8J4Y - chains C and G of the 3 polymer chains in the assembly; structure by X-ray diffraction, 3.02 A resolution.

Chain C:
Molecule: Ribonucleoside-diphosphate reductase subunit beta nrdF2
From: Mycobacterium tuberculosis H37Rv
Notes: EC 1.17.4.1
UniProt: P9WH71 (RIR2B_MYCTU); residues 2-324 here = UniProt positions 2-324
Chain sequence (324 residues; numbered 1 to 324; the number before each row is that of its first residue):
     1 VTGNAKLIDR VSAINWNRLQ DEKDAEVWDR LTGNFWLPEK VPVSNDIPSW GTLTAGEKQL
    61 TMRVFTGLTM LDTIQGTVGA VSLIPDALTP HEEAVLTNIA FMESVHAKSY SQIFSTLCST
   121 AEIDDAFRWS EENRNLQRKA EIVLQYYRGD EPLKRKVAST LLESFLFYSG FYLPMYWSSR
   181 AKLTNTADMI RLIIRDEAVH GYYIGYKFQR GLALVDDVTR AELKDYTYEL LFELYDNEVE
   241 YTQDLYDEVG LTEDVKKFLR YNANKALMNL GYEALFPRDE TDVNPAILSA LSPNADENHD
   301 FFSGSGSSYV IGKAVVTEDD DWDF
Disordered / not traced: 1-9, 293-324
Construct notes: expression tag (1)
Ion coordination: Mn2+ site 1: D72, E103, H106, E197; Mn2+ site 2: E103, E163, E197, H200
Ligand contacts:
  - FMN (flavin mononucleotide): K23, E26, R30, Y202
  - hydroxide ion (OH): L68, D72, H106, Y110, F167, F171, I193
UniProt features mapped onto this chain:
  - active site: Y110
  - binding site (Fe cation): E103, H106, E163, E197, H200

Chain G:
Molecule: Protein NrdI
From: Mycobacterium tuberculosis H37Rv
UniProt: P9WIZ3 (NRDI_MYCTU); residue numbers follow UniProt; this construct covers 1-150
Chain sequence (150 residues; row label = number of the first residue in the row):
     1 MDIAGRSLVY FSSVSENTHR FVQKLGIPAT RIPLHGRIEV DEPYVLILPT YGGGRANPGL
    61 DAGGYVPKQV IAFLNNDHNR AQLRGVIAAG NTNFGAEFCY AGDVVSRKCS VPYLYRFELM
   121 GTEDDVAAVR TGLAEFWKEQ TCHQPSLQSL
Disordered / not traced: 1-6, 56-61, 142-150
Ligand contacts: FMN (flavin mononucleotide): S12, S13, S15, E16, N17, T18, H19, P49, T50, Y51, G52, Y65, A89, G90, N91, F94, E97, F98, C99, L119
Reported in the primary citation:
  - binding site for flavin mononucleotide: G52
  - conformationally variable residues (loop rearrangement): G52

How chain C and chain G interact:
Residue-residue contacts (40):
  K23(C) - S13(G)  hydrogen bond
  K23(C) - S15(G)
  K23(C) - Y51(G)  hydrogen bond
  R30(C) - G52(G)
  R30(C) - G53(G)
  R30(C) - G54(G)
  N34(C) - G54(G)
  Y168(C) - N93(G)  hydrogen bond
  I194(C) - N93(G)
  R195(C) - N93(G)
  R195(C) - E97(G)  salt bridge
  A198(C) - N93(G)
  A198(C) - F94(G)  hydrophobic
  V199(C) - F94(G)  hydrophobic
  Y202(C) - S15(G)  hydrogen bond
  Y202(C) - N17(G)
  Y202(C) - Y51(G)  hydrogen bond
  Y206(C) - V14(G)
  Y206(C) - S15(G)
  Q209(C) - R20(G)  hydrogen bond
  Y261(C) - T92(G)  hydrogen bond
  Y261(C) - E118(G)  hydrogen bond
  K265(C) - N91(G)  hydrogen bond
  K265(C) - T92(G)  hydrogen bond
  K265(C) - N93(G)  hydrogen bond
  K265(C) - E118(G)  salt bridge
  K265(C) - L119(G)
  M268(C) - E118(G)
  M268(C) - M120(G)
  M268(C) - G121(G)
  N269(C) - L119(G)
  G271(C) - R20(G)
  E273(C) - M120(G)
  A274(C) - T122(G)
  R278(C) - D124(G)  salt bridge
  L291(C) - T92(G)
  L291(C) - N93(G)
  L291(C) - G95(G)
  S292(C) - G95(G)
  S292(C) - F98(G)
Other interface residues (no listed pair), chain C (24 interface residues in all): E26, N262, Y272
Other interface residues (no listed pair), chain G (23 interface residues in all): A96

Overview:
Chain C and chain G form an interface of 24 and 23 residues respectively; the contacts include 11 hydrogen
bonds and 3 salt bridges. Polar pairs include R195(C)-E97(G), K265(C)-E118(G) and R278(C)-D124(G). Flavin
mononucleotide is bound between chain C and chain G. From the paper: a binding site for flavin mononucleotide
at G52(G); conformational variability at G52(G).
Chain C is Ribonucleoside-diphosphate reductase subunit beta nrdF2 and chain G is Protein NrdI, both from
Mycobacterium tuberculosis H37Rv; the structure, Structure of Mycobacterium tuberculosis NrdF2:NrdIcomplex
(reduced), was determined by X-ray diffraction together with 8J4V, 8J4W and 8J4X from the same study.
